6ETO - chain A; structure by X-ray diffraction, 1.02 A resolution.

== Chain A ==
Molecule: Ribonuclease pancreatic
From: Bos taurus
Notes: EC 3.1.27.5
UniProtKB: P61823 (RNAS1_BOVIN); residues 1-124 here correspond to UniProt positions 27-150 (UniProt number = residue number + 26)
Sequence (124 residues; row label = number of the first residue in the row):
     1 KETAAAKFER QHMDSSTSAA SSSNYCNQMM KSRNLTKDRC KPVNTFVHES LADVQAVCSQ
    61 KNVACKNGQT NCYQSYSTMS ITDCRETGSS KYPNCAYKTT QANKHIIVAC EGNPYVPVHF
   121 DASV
UniProt features mapped onto this chain:
  - active site: H12 (Proton acceptor), H119 (Proton donor)
  - binding site (substrate): K7, R10, K41 to T45, K66, R85
  - glycosylation: K1 (N-linked (Glc) (glycation) lysine), K7 (N-linked (Glc) (glycation) lysine), N34 (N-linked (GlcNAc...) asparagine), K37 (N-linked (Glc) (glycation) lysine), K41 (N-linked (Glc) (glycation) lysine)
Disulfides: C26-C84, C40-C95, C58-C110, C65-C72

== Summary ==
UniProt lists active-site residues H12 and H119 and 9 substrate-binding residues.
Chain A is Ribonuclease pancreatic (Bos taurus); the structure, Atomic resolution structure of RNase A (data
collection 5), was determined by X-ray diffraction together with 6ESZ, 6ET0, 6ET1 and 6ET3 from the same
study.
